PDB entry 4UOY | X-ray diffraction, 2.31 A resolution | chains C and D of the 4 polymer chains in the assembly

[Chain C (and D)]
Protein: Putrescine aminotransferase
Organism: Escherichia coli
Notes: EC 2.6.1.82; chain D of this document is another copy of the same molecule, construct and numbering; everything in this record applies to it too
Reference sequence: P42588 (PAT_ECOLI); residue numbers follow UniProt; this construct covers 1-459
Amino-acid sequence (467 residues; row label = number of the first residue in the row):
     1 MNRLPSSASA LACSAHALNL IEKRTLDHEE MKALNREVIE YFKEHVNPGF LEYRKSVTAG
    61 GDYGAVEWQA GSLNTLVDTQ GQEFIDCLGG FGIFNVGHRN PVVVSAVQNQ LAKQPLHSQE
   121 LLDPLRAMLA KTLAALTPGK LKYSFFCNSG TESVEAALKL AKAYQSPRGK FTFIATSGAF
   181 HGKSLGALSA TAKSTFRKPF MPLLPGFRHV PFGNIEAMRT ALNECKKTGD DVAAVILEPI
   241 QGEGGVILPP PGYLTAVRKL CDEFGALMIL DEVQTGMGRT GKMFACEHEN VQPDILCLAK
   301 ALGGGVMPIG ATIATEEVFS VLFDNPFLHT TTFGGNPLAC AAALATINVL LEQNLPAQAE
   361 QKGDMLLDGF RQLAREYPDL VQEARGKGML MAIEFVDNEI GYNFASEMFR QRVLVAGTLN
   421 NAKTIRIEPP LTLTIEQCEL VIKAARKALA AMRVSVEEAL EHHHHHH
Disordered / not traced: 1-7, 460-467
Differences from the reference sequence: expression tag (460-467)
Curated features (UniProtKB/Swiss-Prot):
  - binding site (pyridoxal 5'-phosphate): Gly150, Thr151, Gln274, Thr332
  - modified residue: Lys300 (N6-(pyridoxal phosphate)lysine)
Reported in the primary citation:
  - binding site for pyridoxal phosphate: Gly150, Thr151, Phe180, Asp271, Val273, Lys300, Thr332
  - catalytic residues: Lys300
  - specificity-determining residues: Phe91, Lys183 (by similarity / conservation)

[Chain C / chain D interface]
Pairs across the interface (309):
  Ala8(C) with Ala135(D)
  Ala10(C) with Thr132(D); Leu136(D), hydrophobic; Leu351(D), hydrophobic
  Leu11(C) with Asn348(D); Leu351(D); Glu352(D)
  Cys13(C) with Lys131(D); Thr132(D)
  Ser14(C) with Thr132(D); Leu344(D); Asn348(D), hydrogen bond
  Ala15(C) with Asn348(D)
  Ala17(C) with Met128(D), hydrophobic; Leu344(D), hydrophobic
  Leu18(C) with Ala106(D), hydrophobic; Ala345(D), hydrophobic; Asn348(D)
  Leu20(C) with Lys113(D), hydrogen bond (backbone-side chain)
  Ile21(C) with Ala106(D); Asn109(D); Gln110(D); Lys113(D), hydrogen bond (backbone-side chain); Leu125(D), hydrophobic; Ala341(D), hydrophobic
  Glu22(C) with Asn109(D)
  Lys23(C) with Lys113(D), hydrogen bond (backbone-side chain)
  Arg24(C) with Ala112(D), hydrogen bond (side chain-backbone)
  Val38(C) with Leu122(D), hydrophobic; Pro124(D), hydrophobic; Ala127(D)
  Ile39(C) with Leu122(D), hydrophobic
  Tyr41(C) with Ala127(D); Met128(D), hydrophobic; Lys131(D)
  Phe42(C) with Leu122(D), hydrophobic; Asp123(D); Arg126(D); Ala127(D), hydrophobic
  Lys43(C) with Tyr143(D), hydrogen bond (backbone-side chain)
  Glu44(C) with Lys142(D), salt bridge; Tyr143(D), hydrogen bond (backbone-side chain)
  His45(C) with Ala130(D); Lys131(D); Ala134(D); Lys142(D); Tyr143(D); Ser144(D), hydrogen bond (backbone-backbone)
  Val46(C) with Arg126(D); Ala130(D), hydrophobic; Tyr143(D); Phe319(D)
  Asn47(C) with Leu322(D), hydrogen bond (side chain-backbone); Phe323(D); Pro326(D)
  Pro48(C) with Tyr143(D); Phe323(D)
  Gly49(C) with Phe323(D); Pro326(D)
  Phe50(C) with Gln119(D); Glu120(D); Leu122(D), hydrophobic; Pro326(D)
  Leu51(C) with Leu122(D), hydrophobic
  Tyr53(C) with Glu120(D), hydrogen bond; Phe327(D), hydrophobic
  Arg54(C) with Glu120(D), salt bridge
  Gly64(C) with Leu122(D)
  Ala65(C) with Leu121(D); Leu122(D), hydrogen bond (backbone-backbone)
  Val66(C) with Leu122(D); Pro124(D)
  Glu67(C) with Gln114(D), hydrogen bond; His117(D); Ser118(D), hydrogen bond; Gln119(D); Leu121(D); Leu122(D), hydrogen bond (backbone-backbone); Pro124(D)
  Trp68(C) with Lys113(D); Gln114(D)
  Gln69(C) with Lys113(D); Gln114(D)
  Ala70(C) with Lys113(D), hydrogen bond (backbone-backbone)
  Leu76(C) with Gln114(D); Ser118(D)
  Leu88(C) with Ser118(D); Glu120(D)
  Gly90(C) with Ser118(D); Gln119(D), hydrogen bond (backbone-side chain)
  Phe91(C) with Ser118(D); Gln119(D); Glu120(D)
  Ile93(C) with Leu116(D), hydrophobic; Thr332(D)
  Phe94(C) with Leu116(D); His117(D)
  Arg99(C) with Leu111(D), hydrogen bond (side chain-backbone); Ala112(D), hydrogen bond (side chain-backbone); Lys113(D); Pro115(D)
  Val104(C) with Leu111(D), hydrophobic
  Ala106(C) with Leu18(D), hydrophobic; Ile21(D)
  Gln108(C) with Leu111(D)
  Asn109(C) with Ile21(D); Glu22(D)
  Leu111(C) with Arg99(D), hydrogen bond (backbone-side chain); Val107(D), hydrophobic; Gln108(D); Val306(D), hydrophobic
  Ala112(C) with Arg24(D); Arg99(D), hydrogen bond (backbone-side chain)
  Lys113(C) with Leu20(D), hydrogen bond (side chain-backbone); Ile21(D), hydrogen bond (side chain-backbone); Lys23(D), hydrogen bond (side chain-backbone); Arg24(D); Trp68(D); Gln69(D); Ala70(D), hydrogen bond (backbone-backbone); Arg99(D)
  Gln114(C) with Glu67(D), hydrogen bond; Trp68(D); Gln69(D); Ala70(D); Leu76(D)
  Pro115(C) with Arg99(D); Gly305(D); Val306(D)
  Leu116(C) with Ile93(D), hydrophobic; Phe94(D); Gly305(D); Val306(D); Met307(D)
  His117(C) with Glu67(D); Phe94(D)
  Ser118(C) with Glu67(D), hydrogen bond; Leu76(D); Gly90(D); Phe91(D)
  Gln119(C) with Phe50(D); Gly90(D), hydrogen bond (side chain-backbone); Phe91(D); Ile93(D)
  Glu120(C) with Phe50(D); Tyr53(D), hydrogen bond; Arg54(D), salt bridge; Val57(D); Leu88(D); Leu414(D); Ala416(D)
  Leu121(C) with Ala65(D); Glu67(D); Phe409(D), hydrophobic; Leu414(D), hydrophobic
  Leu122(C) with Val38(D), hydrophobic; Phe42(D), hydrophobic; Phe50(D), hydrophobic; Leu51(D), hydrophobic; Gly64(D); Ala65(D), hydrogen bond (backbone-backbone); Val66(D); Glu67(D), hydrogen bond (backbone-backbone)
  Asp123(C) with Phe42(D)
  Pro124(C) with Val38(D), hydrophobic; Val66(D); Glu67(D)
  Leu125(C) with Leu20(D), hydrophobic; Ile21(D), hydrophobic
  Arg126(C) with Phe42(D); Val46(D)
  Ala127(C) with Val38(D); Tyr41(D); Phe42(D), hydrophobic
  Met128(C) with Glu37(D)
  Ala130(C) with His45(D); Val46(D), hydrophobic
  Lys131(C) with Cys13(D); Tyr41(D); His45(D)
  Thr132(C) with Ala10(D); Cys13(D); Ser14(D)
  Ala134(C) with His45(D)
  Ala135(C) with Ala8(D); Ala10(D)
  Leu136(C) with Ala10(D), hydrophobic
  Lys142(C) with Glu44(D), salt bridge; His45(D), hydrogen bond (backbone-side chain)
  Tyr143(C) with Lys43(D), hydrogen bond (side chain-backbone); Glu44(D), hydrogen bond (side chain-backbone); His45(D); Val46(D); Pro48(D)
  Ser144(C) with His45(D), hydrogen bond (backbone-backbone)
  Asn148(C) with Asn148(D); Pro308(D); Phe333(D)
  Ser149(C) with Glu152(D), hydrogen bond
  Thr151(C) with Glu152(D)
  Glu152(C) with Ser149(D), hydrogen bond; Thr151(D); Glu152(D)
  Glu155(C) with Ser184(D); Leu185(D), hydrogen bond (side chain-backbone)
  Leu158(C) with Leu185(D), hydrophobic
  Lys159(C) with Lys183(D), hydrogen bond (side chain-backbone); Leu185(D); Leu188(D); Phe200(D)
  Lys162(C) with Pro199(D); Phe200(D), hydrogen bond (side chain-backbone); Pro202(D), hydrogen bond (side chain-backbone)
  Ala163(C) with Phe200(D), hydrophobic
  Ser166(C) with Pro199(D)
  Phe171(C) with Met201(D); Pro202(D)
  Lys183(C) with Lys159(D), hydrogen bond (backbone-side chain); Phe327(D), hydrogen bond (side chain-backbone); Leu328(D); His329(D); Thr330(D), hydrogen bond
  Ser184(C) with Glu155(D)
  Leu185(C) with Glu155(D), hydrogen bond (backbone-side chain); Leu158(D), hydrophobic; Lys159(D); Gly186(D); Leu204(D), hydrophobic
  Gly186(C) with Leu185(D)
  Leu188(C) with Lys159(D)
  Thr195(C) with Leu328(D)
  Phe196(C) with Phe327(D)
  Pro199(C) with Lys162(D); Ala163(D); Ser166(D)
  Phe200(C) with Lys159(D); Lys162(D), hydrogen bond (backbone-side chain); Ala163(D), hydrophobic; Leu328(D), hydrophobic
  Met201(C) with Phe171(D)
  Pro202(C) with Lys162(D); Leu204(D); Pro205(D), hydrophobic
  Leu203(C) with Leu204(D); Pro205(D)
  Leu204(C) with Leu185(D), hydrophobic; Pro202(D); Leu203(D); Leu204(D)
  Pro205(C) with Pro202(D), hydrophobic; Leu203(D)
  Lys300(C) with Thr332(D), hydrogen bond; Phe333(D)
  Gly305(C) with Pro115(D); Leu116(D)
  Val306(C) with Leu111(D), hydrophobic; Pro115(D); Leu116(D); Leu338(D)
  Met307(C) with Leu116(D); Met307(D), hydrophobic; Phe333(D); Leu338(D), hydrophobic
  Pro308(C) with Pro308(D), hydrophobic; Phe333(D), hydrophobic
  Ile309(C) with Phe333(D)
  Phe319(C) with Val46(D)
  Leu322(C) with Asn47(D), hydrogen bond (backbone-side chain)
  Phe323(C) with Asn47(D); Pro48(D); Gly49(D)
  Asn325(C) with Thr195(D)
  Pro326(C) with Asn47(D); Gly49(D); Phe50(D)
  Phe327(C) with Phe50(D), hydrophobic; Tyr53(D), hydrophobic; Lys183(D), hydrogen bond (backbone-side chain); Phe196(D); Leu419(D), hydrophobic
  Leu328(C) with Lys183(D); Thr195(D); Phe200(D), hydrophobic
  His329(C) with Lys183(D)
  Thr330(C) with Lys183(D), hydrogen bond
  Thr332(C) with Ile93(D); Lys300(D)
  Phe333(C) with Asn148(D); Lys300(D); Met307(D); Pro308(D), hydrophobic; Ile309(D)
  Leu338(C) with Val306(D); Met307(D), hydrophobic
  Ala341(C) with Ile21(D), hydrophobic
  Leu344(C) with Ser14(D); Ala17(D), hydrophobic
  Asn348(C) with Leu11(D); Ser14(D), hydrogen bond; Ala15(D); Leu18(D)
  Leu351(C) with Ala10(D), hydrophobic; Leu11(D)
  Glu352(C) with Leu11(D)
  Phe409(C) with Leu121(D), hydrophobic
  Leu414(C) with Ser118(D); Glu120(D); Leu121(D), hydrophobic
  Ala416(C) with Glu120(D)
Interface residues without a listed pair, chain C (137 interface residues in all): Ser9, Leu34, Glu37, Val57, Tyr63, Asp78, Val102, Val107, Gln110, Asn336, Ala345, Ile347, Leu419
Interface residues without a listed pair, chain D (140 interface residues in all): Ser9, His16, Leu34, Ile39, Tyr63, Asp78, Phe84, Val102, Val104, Ser105, Asn325, Asn336, Ile347

[In short]
137 residues of chain C face 140 of chain D across their interface; the contacts include 50 hydrogen bonds and
4 salt bridges. Polar contacts include Glu44(C)-Lys142(D), Arg54(C)-Glu120(D) and Ser14(C)-Asn348(D). From the
paper: the catalytic residue Lys300(C); a binding site for pyridoxal phosphate at Gly150(C), Thr151(C) and
Phe180(C) among others.
Both chains are Putrescine aminotransferase (Escherichia coli). Entry 4UOY (Crystal structure of YgjG in
complex with Pyridoxal-5'-phosphate) was determined by X-ray diffraction, deposited together with 4UOX.
